3OKP - chain A; structure by X-ray diffraction, 2.00 A resolution.

== Chain A ==
Molecule: GDP-mannose-dependent alpha-(1-6)-phosphatidylinositol monomannoside mannosyltransferase
Organism: Corynebacterium glutamicum
Notes: EC 2.4.1.57
UniProt: Q8NNK8 (PIMB_CORGL); numbering as in UniProt (aligned over 1-381)
Sequence (394 residues; numbered 1 to 394; the number before each row is that of its first residue):
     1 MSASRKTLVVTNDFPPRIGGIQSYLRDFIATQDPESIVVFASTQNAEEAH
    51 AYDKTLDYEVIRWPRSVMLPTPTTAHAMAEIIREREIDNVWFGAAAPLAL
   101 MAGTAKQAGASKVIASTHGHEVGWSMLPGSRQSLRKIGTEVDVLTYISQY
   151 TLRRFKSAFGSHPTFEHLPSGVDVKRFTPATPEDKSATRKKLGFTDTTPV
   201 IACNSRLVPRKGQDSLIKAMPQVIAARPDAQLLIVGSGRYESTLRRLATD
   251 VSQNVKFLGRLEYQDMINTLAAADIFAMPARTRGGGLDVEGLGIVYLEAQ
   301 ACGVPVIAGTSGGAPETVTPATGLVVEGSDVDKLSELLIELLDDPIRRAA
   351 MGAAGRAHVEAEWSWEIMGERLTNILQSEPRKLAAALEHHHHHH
Not modelled in the structure: 1-3, 382-394
Sequence notes: expression tag (382-394)
Residues lining bound ligands: guanosine-5'-diphosphate-alpha-D-mannose (GDD): Asn-204, Ser-205, Arg-206, Arg-210, Lys-211, Val-235, Gly-236, Gly-259, Arg-260, Leu-261, Glu-262, Tyr-263, Met-266, Glu-290, Gly-293, Ile-294, Val-295, Glu-298
UniProt features mapped onto this chain:
  - binding site (GDP-alpha-D-mannose): Arg-206, Lys-211, Leu-261, Glu-298
  - mutagenesis: Glu-290 (E290D: Reduces mannosyltransferase activity by more than 95%, and weakens but do not abrogate binding of GDP-mannose), Gly-291 (G291S: Reduces mannosyltransferase activity by more than 95%)
From the paper describing this entry:
  - conformationally variable residues (loop rearrangement, order/disorder transition): His-120 to Ser-125
  - binding site for guanosine-5'-diphosphate-alpha-D-mannose: Arg-206, Arg-210, Lys-211, Val-235, Arg-260, Leu-261, Met-266, Glu-290, Glu-298
  - contacts within the chain: Ile-21/His-118, Lys-211/Glu-290 (salt bridge), Arg-210/Glu-290 (salt bridge)
  - specificity-determining residues: Asp-13 (proposed by the authors, not directly observed)
  - mutagenesis - N12A, D13A, D13N, G20W, I21A, I21S, Q22A, H120S, G123P, R206S, R210S, K211Q, G291S: decreased catalytic activity
  - mutagenesis - G20W, E290Q (<3-fold): unchanged binding to guanosine-5'-diphosphate-alpha-D-mannose
  - mutagenesis - G123P: unchanged stability
  - mutagenesis - E290N: abolished binding to guanosine-5'-diphosphate-alpha-D-mannose
  - mutagenesis - D13Y, H118S: abolished catalytic activity
  - mutagenesis - G291S (4-fold): decreased binding to guanosine-5'-diphosphate-alpha-D-mannose
  - mutagenesis - S205G: unchanged catalytic activity

== In short ==
Chain A binds guanosine-5'-diphosphate-alpha-D-mannose. Curated annotation (UniProt) lists 4
GDP-alpha-D-mannose-binding residues and 2 mutagenesis sites. The paper reports a binding site for
guanosine-5'-diphosphate-alpha-D-mannose at Arg-206, Arg-210 and Lys-211 among others; N12A, D13A and D13N,
among others, reduce catalytic activity; 18 substitutions were tested in all.
Chain A is GDP-mannose-dependent alpha-(1-6)-phosphatidylinositol monomannoside mannosyltransferase
(Corynebacterium glutamicum); the structure, Crystal structure of Corynebacterium glutamicum PimB' bound to
GDP-Man (orthorhombic crystal form), was determined by X-ray diffraction (same publication as 3OKA and 3OKC).
